PDB entry 3JXD | X-ray diffraction, 2.10 A resolution | chains A and R of the 4 polymer chains in the assembly

# Chain A
Molecule: 20-nt DNA strand
Sequence (20 nucleotides; each row starts with the number of its first residue):
    21 CATTTAAGAC GTCTTAAATG
Ion coordination: rubidium ion near DG40 (its only coordinating residue here)

# Chain R
Protein: Repressor protein C2
Source organism: Enterobacteria phage P22
Notes: fragment: N-terminal domain:
UniProtKB: P69202 (RPC2_BPP22); residue numbers follow UniProt; this construct covers 2-68
Amino-acid sequence (67 residues; row label = number of the first residue in the row):
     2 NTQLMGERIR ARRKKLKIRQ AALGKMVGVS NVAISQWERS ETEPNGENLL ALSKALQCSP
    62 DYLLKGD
Disordered / not traced: 2
Swiss-Prot annotation at these positions:
  - DNA-binding region: Gln21 to Arg40 (H-T-H motif)
What the authors report for this chain:
  - specificity-determining residues: Glu44

# Interface between chain A and chain R
Residue-residue contacts (15; chain A residue first):
  DT32(A) with Thr43(R), phosphate contact; Glu44(R), hydrogen bond to the phosphate; Asn46(R), phosphate contact
  DC33(A) with Gln37(R), base contact; Trp38(R), hydrogen bond to the phosphate; Pro45(R), phosphate contact; Asn46(R), hydrogen bond to the phosphate; Asn49(R), hydrogen bond to the phosphate
  DT34(A) with Val30(R), phosphate contact; Ser31(R), hydrogen bond to the phosphate; Ala34(R), phosphate contact; Gln37(R), hydrogen bond to the base
  DT35(A) with Ser31(R), base contact; Val33(R), base contact
  DA36(A) with Val33(R), base contact
Interface residues without a listed pair, chain R (12 interface residues in all): Gly29

# In short
5 residues of chain A face 12 of chain R across their interface; the contacts include 6 hydrogen bonds. Polar
pairs include DT34(A)-Gln37(R), DT32(A)-Glu44(R) and DC33(A)-Trp38(R). From the paper: the specificity
determinant Glu44(R).
Chain A is a 20-nt DNA strand and chain R is Repressor protein C2 (Enterobacteria phage P22); the structure,
Crystal structure of the P22 c2 repressor protein in complex with synthetic operator 9C in the ..., was
determined by X-ray diffraction together with 3JXB and 3JXC from the same study.
